3CJI - chains A and B of the 4 polymer chains in the assembly; structure by X-ray diffraction, 2.30 A resolution.

# Chain A
Protein: Polyprotein
Organism: Seneca valley virus
Notes: fragment: sequence database residues 674-936
UniProt: Q155Z9 (Q155Z9_9PICO); residues 1-263 here correspond to UniProt positions 674-936 (UniProt number = residue number + 673)
Sequence (263 residues; row label = number of the first residue in the row):
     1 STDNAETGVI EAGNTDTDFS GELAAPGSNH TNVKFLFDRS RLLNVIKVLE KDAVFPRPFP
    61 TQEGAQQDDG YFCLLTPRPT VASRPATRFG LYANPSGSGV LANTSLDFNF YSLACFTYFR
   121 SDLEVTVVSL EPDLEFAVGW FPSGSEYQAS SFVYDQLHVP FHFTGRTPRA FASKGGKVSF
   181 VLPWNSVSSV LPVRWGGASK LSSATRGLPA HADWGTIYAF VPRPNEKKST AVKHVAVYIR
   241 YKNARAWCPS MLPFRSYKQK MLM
Disordered / not traced: 259-263
Curated features (UniProtKB/Swiss-Prot):
  - region: R88 to G99 (Interaction with host receptor ANTXR1)

# Chain B
Protein: Polyprotein
Organism: Seneca valley virus
Notes: fragment: sequence database residues 151-434
UniProt: Q155Z9 (Q155Z9_9PICO); residues 1-239 here correspond to UniProt positions 435-673 (UniProt number = residue number + 434)
Sequence (239 residues; row label = number of the first residue in the row):
     1 GPIPTAPREN SLMFLSTLPD DTVPAYGNVR TPPVNYLPGE ITDLLQLARI PTLMAFERVP
    61 EPVPASDTYV PYVAVPTQFD DRPLISFPIT LSDPVYQNTL VGAISSNFAN YRGCIQITLT
   121 FCGPMMARGK FLLSYSPPNG TQPQTLSEAM QCTYSIWDIG LNSSWTFVVP YISPSDYRET
   181 RAITNSVYSA DGWFSLHKLT KITLPPDCPQ SPCILFFASA GEDYTLRLPV DCNPSYVFH
Disordered / not traced: 239
Curated features (UniProtKB/Swiss-Prot):
  - site: H239 (Cleavage)

# Interface between chain A and chain B
Residue-residue contacts (145):
  S1(A) - S164(B)
  S1(A) - W165(B)
  S1(A) - T166(B)  hydrogen bond (backbone-backbone)
  T2(A) - N162(B)
  T2(A) - S164(B)
  T2(A) - W165(B)
  D3(A) - N162(B)
  D3(A) - S163(B)
  D3(A) - S164(B)  hydrogen bond (backbone-backbone)
  N4(A) - N162(B)  hydrogen bond
  N4(A) - S163(B)  hydrogen bond
  N4(A) - S164(B)
  A5(A) - T120(B)
  A5(A) - S164(B)  hydrogen bond (backbone-side chain)
  E6(A) - S163(B)  hydrogen bond
  I10(A) - P51(B)  hydrophobic
  I10(A) - Q116(B)
  I10(A) - T166(B)
  E11(A) - Q116(B)
  A12(A) - Q116(B)
  A12(A) - A220(B)
  A12(A) - G221(B)
  A12(A) - E222(B)
  G13(A) - Q116(B)
  G13(A) - V168(B)
  G13(A) - G221(B)
  G13(A) - E222(B)  hydrogen bond (backbone-backbone)
  N14(A) - V168(B)
  N14(A) - E222(B)
  T15(A) - C114(B)  hydrogen bond
  T15(A) - V168(B)
  T15(A) - P170(B)
  D18(A) - W165(B)
  D18(A) - T166(B)
  F19(A) - T153(B)
  F19(A) - Y154(B)
  F19(A) - F167(B)  hydrophobic
  F19(A) - V168(B)
  L23(A) - E222(B)
  L23(A) - D223(B)
  A24(A) - R112(B)
  A24(A) - D223(B)  hydrogen bond (backbone-side chain)
  A25(A) - R112(B)  hydrogen bond (backbone-side chain)
  G27(A) - Y177(B)  hydrogen bond (backbone-side chain)
  G27(A) - T225(B)
  S28(A) - T225(B)
  S28(A) - L226(B)  hydrogen bond (side chain-backbone)
  S28(A) - R227(B)
  H30(A) - F108(B)
  H30(A) - L226(B)
  H30(A) - R227(B)
  H30(A) - L228(B)  hydrogen bond (side chain-backbone)
  H30(A) - P229(B)
  T31(A) - D43(B)  hydrogen bond
  T31(A) - L44(B)  hydrogen bond (backbone-backbone)
  T31(A) - L45(B)
  T31(A) - F108(B)
  T31(A) - L226(B)
  N32(A) - T42(B)
  N32(A) - D43(B)
  V33(A) - I41(B)
  V33(A) - T42(B)  hydrogen bond (backbone-backbone)
  L36(A) - F108(B)  hydrophobic
  R39(A) - S16(B)
  R39(A) - T17(B)
  S40(A) - F14(B)
  S40(A) - S16(B)  hydrogen bond (backbone-backbone)
  F89(A) - V237(B)  hydrophobic
  L106(A) - Y236(B)
  F108(A) - C232(B)
  F108(A) - Y236(B)  hydrogen bond (backbone-side chain)
  N109(A) - C232(B)  hydrogen bond (side chain-backbone)
  Y111(A) - Y236(B)
  S112(A) - N107(B)  hydrogen bond
  S112(A) - C232(B)
  S112(A) - Y236(B)
  L113(A) - L44(B)  hydrophobic
  L113(A) - N107(B)
  C115(A) - L44(B)  hydrophobic
  C115(A) - L47(B)
  F116(A) - I41(B)  hydrophobic
  R120(A) - T31(B)
  R120(A) - P32(B)
  R120(A) - V34(B)
  E124(A) - T22(B)
  T126(A) - F14(B)
  V128(A) - F14(B)  hydrophobic
  W140(A) - Y26(B)  hydrophobic
  P142(A) - Y26(B)
  P168(A) - A25(B)
  P168(A) - Y26(B)
  K177(A) - F14(B)
  S179(A) - T22(B)  hydrogen bond
  S179(A) - V23(B)
  F180(A) - T22(B)
  F180(A) - V23(B)
  F180(A) - A25(B)  hydrophobic
  V181(A) - T22(B)
  V181(A) - V23(B)  hydrogen bond (backbone-backbone)
  V181(A) - P24(B)  hydrophobic
  V181(A) - A25(B)  hydrogen bond (backbone-backbone)
  P183(A) - Y26(B)
  P183(A) - V29(B)  hydrophobic
  W184(A) - V29(B)
  W184(A) - T31(B)
  S188(A) - P32(B)
  S189(A) - P32(B)
  S189(A) - V34(B)
  S189(A) - Y36(B)
  V190(A) - V34(B)  hydrophobic
  R240(A) - S16(B)
  R240(A) - T17(B)
  R240(A) - L18(B)  hydrogen bond (side chain-backbone)
  K242(A) - D20(B)
  K242(A) - D21(B)  salt bridge
  R245(A) - V34(B)
  R245(A) - E40(B)  salt bridge
  A246(A) - E40(B)
  A246(A) - I41(B)  hydrogen bond (backbone-backbone)
  W247(A) - V34(B)  hydrophobic
  W247(A) - L37(B)  hydrophobic
  W247(A) - P38(B)
  W247(A) - G39(B)
  W247(A) - E40(B)
  C248(A) - P38(B)
  C248(A) - G39(B)  hydrogen bond (backbone-backbone)
  P249(A) - I41(B)
  L252(A) - L100(B)  hydrophobic
  L252(A) - A103(B)  hydrophobic
  L252(A) - I104(B)  hydrophobic
  P253(A) - Y236(B)  hydrophobic
  F254(A) - N98(B)
  F254(A) - Y236(B)
  R255(A) - Q97(B)
  R255(A) - N98(B)
  R255(A) - N233(B)  hydrogen bond (side chain-backbone)
  R255(A) - S235(B)
  R255(A) - Y236(B)
  S256(A) - Q97(B)
  Y257(A) - A55(B)
  Y257(A) - Y69(B)  hydrophobic
  Y257(A) - P94(B)
  Y257(A) - Q97(B)
  Y257(A) - N98(B)  hydrogen bond
  K258(A) - D67(B)  salt bridge
Other interface residues (no listed pair), chain A (78 interface residues in all): E22, P26, N29, F35, L91, D107, Y118, R166, T167, L182, V187, Y238, S250
Other interface residues (no listed pair), chain B (79 interface residues in all): L12, L15, P33, R49, G113, T118, S155, L161, Y171, F217, D231, P234

# Overview
Chain A and chain B form an interface of 78 and 79 residues respectively; the contacts include 28 hydrogen
bonds and 3 salt bridges. Among the polar pairs are K242(A)-D21(B), R245(A)-E40(B) and K258(A)-D67(B).
Chain A is Polyprotein and chain B is Polyprotein, both from Seneca valley virus; the structure, Structure of
Seneca Valley Virus-001, was determined by X-ray diffraction.
